PDB entry 8R03 | X-ray diffraction, 2.00 A resolution | chains E and M of the 14 polymer chains in the assembly

[Chain E (and M)]
Protein: ATP-dependent Clp protease proteolytic subunit
Organism: Staphylococcus aureus
Notes: EC 3.4.21.92; chain M of this document is another copy of the same molecule, construct and numbering; everything in this record applies to it too
Reference sequence: Q2G036 (CLPP_STAA8); residue numbers follow UniProt; this construct covers 2-195
Amino-acid sequence (196 residues; numbered 0 to 195; the number before each row is that of its first residue; numbering starts at 0):
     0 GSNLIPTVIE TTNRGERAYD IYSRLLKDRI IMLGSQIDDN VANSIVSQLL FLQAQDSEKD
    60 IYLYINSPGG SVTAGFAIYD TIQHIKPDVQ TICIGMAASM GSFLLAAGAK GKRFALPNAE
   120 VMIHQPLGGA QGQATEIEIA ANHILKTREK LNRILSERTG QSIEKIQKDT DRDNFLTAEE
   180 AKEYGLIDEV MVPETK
Not modelled in the structure: 0-3, 8-17 (chain M: 0-3, 9-17, 195)
Differences from the reference sequence: expression tag (0-1)
Covalent attachments: Cystargolide A (bound) (VSZ) linked to Ser-98
Small-molecule neighbours: Cystargolide A (bound) (VSZ): Pro-67, Gly-68, Gly-69, Ser-70, Val-71, Met-99, Pro-125, Leu-126, Gly-127, Gly-128, His-142, Ile-143, Thr-146
UniProt features mapped onto this chain:
  - active site: Ser-98 (Nucleophile), His-123
Reported in the primary citation:
  - binding site for Cystargolide A (bound): Gly-69, Val-71, Ser-98, Leu-126, Ile-143, Thr-146
  - catalytic residues: Gly-69, Ser-98, His-123, Asp-172

[How chain E and chain M interact]
Contacting residue pairs - 46 pairs, chain E then chain M:
  His-123(E) / Gln-132(M)  hydrogen bond
  Gln-124(E) / Gln-132(M)
  Gln-124(E) / Ala-133(M)  hydrogen bond (side chain-backbone)
  Gln-124(E) / Thr-134(M)  hydrogen bond (side chain-backbone)
  Pro-125(E) / Gln-132(M)
  Pro-125(E) / Ala-133(M)  hydrogen bond (backbone-backbone)
  Leu-126(E) / Gly-131(M)
  Leu-126(E) / Gln-132(M)
  Gly-127(E) / Gln-130(M)
  Gly-127(E) / Gly-131(M)  hydrogen bond (backbone-backbone)
  Gly-127(E) / Ile-136(M)
  Gly-128(E) / Ala-129(M)
  Gly-128(E) / Gln-130(M)
  Gly-128(E) / Ile-136(M)
  Ala-129(E) / Gly-128(M)
  Ala-129(E) / Ala-129(M)  hydrogen bond (backbone-backbone)
  Gln-130(E) / Gly-127(M)
  Gln-130(E) / Gly-128(M)
  Gly-131(E) / Leu-126(M)
  Gly-131(E) / Gly-127(M)  hydrogen bond (backbone-backbone)
  Gln-132(E) / His-123(M)  hydrogen bond
  Gln-132(E) / Gln-124(M)  hydrogen bond
  Gln-132(E) / Pro-125(M)
  Gln-132(E) / Leu-126(M)
  Gln-132(E) / Asp-170(M)
  Ala-133(E) / Gln-124(M)  hydrogen bond (backbone-side chain)
  Ala-133(E) / Pro-125(M)  hydrogen bond (backbone-backbone)
  Ala-133(E) / Ile-143(M)  hydrophobic
  Ala-133(E) / Leu-144(M)
  Thr-134(E) / Gln-124(M)  hydrogen bond
  Thr-134(E) / Arg-147(M)
  Thr-134(E) / Asp-170(M)
  Ile-136(E) / Gly-127(M)
  Ile-136(E) / Gly-128(M)
  Ile-136(E) / Ala-140(M)  hydrophobic
  Ile-136(E) / Ile-143(M)  hydrophobic
  Glu-137(E) / Leu-144(M)
  Ala-140(E) / Ile-136(M)  hydrophobic
  Ala-140(E) / Ala-140(M)  hydrophobic
  Ile-143(E) / Ala-133(M)  hydrophobic
  Ile-143(E) / Ile-136(M)  hydrophobic
  Leu-144(E) / Ala-133(M)
  Leu-144(E) / Glu-137(M)
  Arg-147(E) / Thr-134(M)
  Asp-170(E) / Gln-132(M)
  Asp-170(E) / Thr-134(M)
Other interface residues (no listed pair), chain E (20 interface residues in all): Arg-171
Other interface residues (no listed pair), chain M (20 interface residues in all): Arg-171

[In short]
Chain E and chain M each contribute 20 residues to their interface, with 12 hydrogen bonds. Polar contacts
include His-123(E)/Gln-132(M), Gln-124(E)/Ala-133(M) and Gln-124(E)/Thr-134(M). Covalently linked Cystargolide
A (bound): at Ser-98(E). The paper reports catalytic residues Gly-69(E), Ser-98(E) and His-123(E) among
others; a binding site for Cystargolide A (bound) at Gly-69(E), Val-71(E) and Ser-98(E) among others.
Both chains are ATP-dependent Clp protease proteolytic subunit (Staphylococcus aureus). Entry 8R03
(Staphylococcus aureus ClpP in complex with the natural product beta-lactone inhibitor Cystargolide A at 2.0 A
...) was determined by X-ray diffraction together with 8R04, 8R05, 8OLL and 8OLR from the same study.
